7XZI - chains A and E of the 14 polymer chains in the assembly; structure by electron microscopy, 2.77 A resolution.

[Chain A]
Protein: Tic214
Source organism: Chlamydomonas reinhardtii
UniProtKB: P36495 (YCF78_CHLRE); residue numbers follow UniProt; this construct covers 1-1995
Amino-acid sequence (1995 residues; numbered 1 to 1995; the number before each row is that of its first residue):
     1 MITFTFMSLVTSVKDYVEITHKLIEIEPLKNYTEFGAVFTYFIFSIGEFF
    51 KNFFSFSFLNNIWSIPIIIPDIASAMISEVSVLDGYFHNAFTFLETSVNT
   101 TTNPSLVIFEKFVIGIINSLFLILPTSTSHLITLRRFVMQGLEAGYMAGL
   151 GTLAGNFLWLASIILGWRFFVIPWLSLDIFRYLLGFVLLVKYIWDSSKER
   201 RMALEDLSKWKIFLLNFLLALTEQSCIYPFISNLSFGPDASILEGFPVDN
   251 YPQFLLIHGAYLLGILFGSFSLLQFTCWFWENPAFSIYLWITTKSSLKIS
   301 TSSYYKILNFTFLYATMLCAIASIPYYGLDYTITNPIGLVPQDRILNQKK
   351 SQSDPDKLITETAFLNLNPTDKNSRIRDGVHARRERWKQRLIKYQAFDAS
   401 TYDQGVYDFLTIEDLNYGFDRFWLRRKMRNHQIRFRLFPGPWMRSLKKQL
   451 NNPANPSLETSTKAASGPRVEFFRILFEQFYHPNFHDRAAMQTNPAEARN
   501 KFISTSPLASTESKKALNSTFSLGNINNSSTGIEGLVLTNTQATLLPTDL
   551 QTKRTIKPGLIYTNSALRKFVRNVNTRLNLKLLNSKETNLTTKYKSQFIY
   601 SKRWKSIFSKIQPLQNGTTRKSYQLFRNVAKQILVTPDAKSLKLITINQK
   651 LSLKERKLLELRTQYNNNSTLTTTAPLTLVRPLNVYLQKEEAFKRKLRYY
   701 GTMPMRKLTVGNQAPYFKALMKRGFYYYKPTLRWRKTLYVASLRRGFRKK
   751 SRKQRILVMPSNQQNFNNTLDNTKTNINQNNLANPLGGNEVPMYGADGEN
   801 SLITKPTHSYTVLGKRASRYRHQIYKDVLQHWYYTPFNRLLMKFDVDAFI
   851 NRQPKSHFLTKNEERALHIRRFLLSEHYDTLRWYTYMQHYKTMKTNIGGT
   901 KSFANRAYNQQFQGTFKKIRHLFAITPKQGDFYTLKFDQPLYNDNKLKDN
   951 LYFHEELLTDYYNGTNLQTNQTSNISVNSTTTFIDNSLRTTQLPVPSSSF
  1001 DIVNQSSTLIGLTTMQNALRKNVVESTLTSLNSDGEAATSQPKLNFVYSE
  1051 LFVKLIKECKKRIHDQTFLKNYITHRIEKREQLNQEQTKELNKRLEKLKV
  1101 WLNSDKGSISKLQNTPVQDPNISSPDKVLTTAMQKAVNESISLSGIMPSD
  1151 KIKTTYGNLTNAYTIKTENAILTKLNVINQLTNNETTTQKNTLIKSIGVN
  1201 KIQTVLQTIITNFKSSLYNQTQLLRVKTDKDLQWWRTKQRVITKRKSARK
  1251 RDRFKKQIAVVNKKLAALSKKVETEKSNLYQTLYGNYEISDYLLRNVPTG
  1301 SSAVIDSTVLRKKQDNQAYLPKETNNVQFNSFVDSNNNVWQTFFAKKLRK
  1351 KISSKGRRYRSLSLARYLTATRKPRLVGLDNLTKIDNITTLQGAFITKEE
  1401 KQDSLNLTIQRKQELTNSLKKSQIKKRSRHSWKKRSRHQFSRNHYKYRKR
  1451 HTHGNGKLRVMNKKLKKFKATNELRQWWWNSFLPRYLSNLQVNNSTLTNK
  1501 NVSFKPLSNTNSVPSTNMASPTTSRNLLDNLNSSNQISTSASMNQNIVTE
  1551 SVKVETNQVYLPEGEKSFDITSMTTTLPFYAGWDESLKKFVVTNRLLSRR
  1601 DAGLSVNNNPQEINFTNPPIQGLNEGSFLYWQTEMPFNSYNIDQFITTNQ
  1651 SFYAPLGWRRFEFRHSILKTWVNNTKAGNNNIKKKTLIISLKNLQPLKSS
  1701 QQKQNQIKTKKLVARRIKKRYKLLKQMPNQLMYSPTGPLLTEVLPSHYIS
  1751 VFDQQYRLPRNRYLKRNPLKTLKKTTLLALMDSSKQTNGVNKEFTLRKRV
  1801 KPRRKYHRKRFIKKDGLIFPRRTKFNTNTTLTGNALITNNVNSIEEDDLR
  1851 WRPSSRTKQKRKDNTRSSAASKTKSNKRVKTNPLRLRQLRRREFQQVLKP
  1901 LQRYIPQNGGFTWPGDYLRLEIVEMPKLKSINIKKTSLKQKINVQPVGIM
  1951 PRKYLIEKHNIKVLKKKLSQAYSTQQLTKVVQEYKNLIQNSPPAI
Disordered / not traced: 1-7, 451-464, 490-532, 669-677, 761-796, 960-1042, 1108-1122, 1186-1223, 1288-1342, 1493-1498, 1511-1542, 1674-1683, 1828-1844, 1859-1885, 1991-1995
Ligand contacts: inositol hexakisphosphate (IHP): W1235, K1238, I1242, E1273, K1276, Y1359, K1457, V1460, K1464, I1689, S1690, L1691, K1692
From the paper describing this entry:
  - binding site for inositol hexakisphosphate: W1235

[Chain E]
Protein: Tic100
Source organism: Chlamydomonas reinhardtii
UniProtKB: A0A2K3DQY7 (A0A2K3DQY7_CHLRE); numbering as in UniProt (aligned over 1-955)
Amino-acid sequence (955 residues; each row starts with the number of its first residue):
     1 MASKKGTDAPAALTDPLKEDPTVIRDEAQFPEPSLYFKVFESEAGEPEAK
    51 IRADVNKLYDRWIEKYGRRWPEDGINTEDMVWLAEEANKRKRAKPRPRGT
   101 VAAEKTEYEDEFMPDPTVGAPVSAADAAKAARRAKKDRKKKKAAGGAEQP
   151 AGPRTNYEKTVAGGKWVTDEFESADYEAGNLEKLWDMYLWDREGKPTMMP
   201 DTPAAQQEGEESEDFDDFYTAYRPRDVDSEEAREAVWATDEFESDEDNTE
   251 SEWAPEYVGAGLGLVAEDPLNPQYSLRHSNHPLAPFPGEPLKWASYVYPD
   301 FTTFEGLSKQSIPHGMGVMTFGTGTGAGFAMSQTRYGDKYEGEFQAGYAH
   351 GLGQFTSEASGEVYIGEFFAGQRHGCGMTLDMKPYFYLLERGVDPVEAYR
   401 RTAGAIMKNVEVRTWYRGNKLGDAKEDEVVEINVLKDELDDPFEIALRNS
   451 LHDAKLRKWKAMSPQDKAMDRIVSIIERVQRRNPGRFGAYYREDEKGRVR
   501 PVLDSDGADTDFDSVDMIQGVDTDGDLGPGWEGATDSEENPMDPRIRELM
   551 AAEGMDDKLEDEGFKDTVLGSAIINPYTGLDMKTYLDGKERHQAELVSVY
   601 KASREGRKYLNKVRKDKGGAAKDDESSYVEDDAASGHPGALLSREAEDDR
   651 LARLYEQAGVSKEDERRVEGLAARWRRLLAADEEEVLGGAVGAFRRPGNP
   701 LAANDSDTGFETESDMMEMCDIPEILGTVQEARQIVERARMWRFKPYGEV
   751 GLRMAQDANGSPVSLMQEPLHYPHGTKFMAPGPLGLCHAVPDDPSLRQEM
   801 AKVAHNYAAIYRMYNFDWDPEPGTVQYKIDQRIRRAQELRNNAMARYLAA
   851 ADEVLRDGAAPAGEGDQALLLASTSTGAPEAFDGQGNASGSGSSSALSSR
   901 GGSMFASMTLSRPAPMAGVVSLGRAARVVLGAFADAAKSVPMARPRLARP
   951 SGRRQ
Disordered / not traced: 1-12, 117-151, 617-641, 681-694, 857-955
Disulfide bonds: C376-C720

[Interface between chain A and chain E]
Pairs across the interface (822; chain A residue first):
  I65(A) with S761(E)
  I68(A) with D757(E); A758(E), hydrogen bond (backbone-backbone); N759(E)
  P70(A) with A758(E), hydrophobic
  A73(A) with L389(E); E390(E)
  I77(A) with E358(E); F386(E), hydrophobic; L389(E), hydrophobic; E390(E)
  S78(A) with K339(E); E358(E)
  E79(A) with K339(E), salt bridge; R740(E), salt bridge; R743(E), salt bridge
  V80(A) with Y385(E); P395(E), hydrophobic
  V82(A) with Y385(E); P395(E); Y399(E), hydrophobic
  L83(A) with K802(E)
  G85(A) with V396(E); Y399(E)
  F87(A) with Q798(E)
  H88(A) with S795(E), hydrogen bond (backbone-side chain)
  F91(A) with S795(E); E799(E)
  E95(A) with H774(E), salt bridge
  T96(A) with H774(E), hydrogen bond (side chain-backbone); G775(E), hydrogen bond (side chain-backbone)
  P238(A) with K777(E); L784(E); H788(E), hydrogen bond (backbone-side chain)
  D239(A) with K777(E)
  A240(A) with L770(E)
  E244(A) with K777(E), salt bridge
  D403(A) with K292(E), hydrogen bond (backbone-side chain)
  G405(A) with E289(E); K292(E), hydrogen bond (backbone-side chain)
  Y407(A) with E289(E)
  I412(A) with G288(E)
  Y417(A) with F30(E)
  R469(A) with D73(E); G74(E), hydrogen bond (backbone-backbone); T77(E)
  F473(A) with W70(E), hydrogen bond (backbone-side chain); P71(E), hydrophobic; D73(E); G74(E); I75(E)
  F477(A) with R68(E)
  N484(A) with Q29(E); P31(E); R69(E), hydrogen bond (backbone-side chain)
  F485(A) with F37(E), hydrophobic; Y59(E); R68(E); R69(E); W70(E)
  H486(A) with R68(E), hydrogen bond (backbone-side chain); W70(E)
  D487(A) with R68(E)
  R488(A) with Y66(E), hydrogen bond (side chain-backbone); G67(E); R68(E)
  R572(A) with H452(E)
  T576(A) with N449(E), hydrogen bond
  N579(A) with P442(E); I445(E)
  L582(A) with P442(E), hydrophobic
  L583(A) with F443(E), hydrophobic; L671(E), hydrophobic
  E587(A) with R676(E)
  T592(A) with L679(E)
  K593(A) with L679(E)
  K654(A) with K436(E)
  K657(A) with L439(E); A680(E)
  L658(A) with I432(E), hydrophobic; L435(E), hydrophobic; L439(E), hydrophobic
  R662(A) with K425(E); I432(E)
  Y665(A) with E431(E)
  R681(A) with L435(E); E438(E), salt bridge
  N684(A) with V434(E)
  Q688(A) with V430(E); V434(E); N699(E)
  K689(A) with E718(E)
  E691(A) with A703(E)
  A692(A) with L701(E); E718(E)
  F693(A) with E724(E)
  R695(A) with L701(E); A702(E), hydrogen bond (side chain-backbone); S714(E), hydrogen bond
  K696(A) with C376(E); E718(E), hydrogen bond (side chain-backbone); C720(E), hydrogen bond; E724(E), salt bridge
  Y699(A) with F369(E); H374(E); Y416(E), hydrogen bond; R417(E); M717(E), hydrophobic
  Y700(A) with V258(E); A260(E); G261(E); L262(E), hydrogen bond (backbone-backbone); E367(E), hydrogen bond
  G701(A) with V258(E)
  T702(A) with Y257(E); V258(E)
  M705(A) with Y257(E)
  R706(A) with G709(E), hydrogen bond (side chain-backbone); F710(E), hydrogen bond (side chain-backbone); E711(E), salt bridge
  K707(A) with E711(E); E713(E)
  G711(A) with Q372(E)
  N712(A) with R417(E)
  Q713(A) with G328(E); A370(E); G371(E); Q372(E)
  A714(A) with F369(E), hydrophobic
  Y716(A) with Y348(E)
  F717(A) with Y257(E), hydrophobic; Q345(E); Y348(E), hydrophobic; H350(E)
  L720(A) with Y348(E), hydrophobic
  M721(A) with N280(E), hydrogen bond (backbone-side chain); Q345(E); A346(E), hydrophobic
  K722(A) with A254(E); P255(E), hydrogen bond (side chain-backbone)
  F725(A) with N280(E); K309(E); Q310(E); I312(E), hydrophobic; A346(E), hydrophobic
  Y726(A) with Q310(E)
  Y727(A) with W253(E), hydrophobic; P255(E), hydrophobic; R277(E), hydrogen bond (side chain-backbone); H278(E); N280(E)
  K729(A) with S42(E); E46(E), salt bridge; W253(E)
  P730(A) with E46(E); P47(E); E48(E)
  T731(A) with G45(E); P47(E)
  L732(A) with P47(E), hydrophobic; F242(E); D245(E)
  R733(A) with E252(E), salt bridge
  R735(A) with E48(E); F242(E)
  K749(A) with D240(E), salt bridge; E243(E), salt bridge
  S751(A) with S173(E), hydrogen bond
  R752(A) with S173(E); E177(E), salt bridge; W237(E), hydrogen bond (side chain-backbone); T239(E)
  Q754(A) with D169(E); E170(E); Y176(E); W237(E)
  R755(A) with W166(E); V167(E), hydrogen bond (side chain-backbone); T168(E); D169(E), salt bridge
  I756(A) with W166(E); T168(E), hydrogen bond (backbone-backbone)
  L757(A) with K159(E); G164(E); W166(E)
  V758(A) with K165(E); T168(E)
  M759(A) with G163(E); G164(E)
  P760(A) with K159(E)
  D797(A) with R154(E), hydrogen bond (backbone-backbone)
  E799(A) with P97(E)
  N800(A) with R92(E), hydrogen bond
  S801(A) with D115(E); K183(E)
  L802(A) with K183(E)
  I803(A) with N180(E); A235(E), hydrophobic
  T804(A) with N180(E), hydrogen bond; W237(E), hydrogen bond (backbone-side chain)
  P806(A) with W237(E)
  T807(A) with W166(E)
  S809(A) with M80(E)
  Y810(A) with T77(E); V81(E), hydrophobic; E85(E), hydrogen bond; W166(E), hydrophobic
  V812(A) with I75(E); N76(E)
  K815(A) with D240(E), salt bridge
  R816(A) with M80(E); T239(E), hydrogen bond (side chain-backbone); E241(E), salt bridge
  R819(A) with D240(E), salt bridge; E241(E), salt bridge; F242(E)
  Y820(A) with I51(E), hydrophobic; D54(E), hydrogen bond; M80(E), hydrophobic; L83(E), hydrophobic
  Q823(A) with R52(E); V55(E)
  I824(A) with V55(E), hydrophobic; Y59(E); W62(E), hydrophobic
  D827(A) with Y36(E), hydrogen bond; Y59(E), hydrogen bond
  V828(A) with W70(E), hydrophobic
  Q830(A) with Y36(E), hydrogen bond
  H831(A) with P31(E); Y36(E); F37(E)
  Y834(A) with F30(E), hydrophobic
  F858(A) with I24(E), hydrophobic
  K861(A) with D26(E), salt bridge
  N862(A) with E19(E)
  E863(A) with E19(E); P21(E)
  A866(A) with L17(E), hydrophobic
  L867(A) with F816(E), hydrophobic
  H868(A) with L270(E)
  I869(A) with I833(E), hydrophobic
  R870(A) with L17(E); Q826(E); D830(E), salt bridge
  R871(A) with M813(E), hydrogen bond (side chain-backbone); Y814(E); F816(E)
  L873(A) with I829(E), hydrophobic; I833(E), hydrophobic
  L874(A) with M813(E), hydrophobic; I829(E), hydrophobic
  H877(A) with V825(E); K828(E), hydrogen bond
  Y878(A) with R812(E)
  R882(A) with Q730(E); Q734(E), hydrogen bond
  W883(A) with P723(E), hydrophobic; G727(E); Q730(E), hydrogen bond (backbone-side chain)
  Y884(A) with E724(E); G727(E), hydrogen bond (side chain-backbone); T728(E), hydrogen bond (side chain-backbone); E731(E), hydrogen bond
  Y886(A) with P723(E)
  M887(A) with P723(E); E724(E)
  Q888(A) with D721(E)
  I897(A) with L262(E), hydrophobic
  T900(A) with L262(E); E731(E)
  K901(A) with L262(E); E367(E), salt bridge; C376(E); E724(E), salt bridge; T728(E), hydrogen bond; E731(E), hydrogen bond (backbone-side chain)
  S902(A) with L262(E); E343(E), hydrogen bond; L352(E); E731(E), hydrogen bond (backbone-side chain); I735(E)
  F903(A) with A260(E); G261(E); L262(E); L283(E), hydrophobic
  A904(A) with M316(E), hydrophobic; R738(E), hydrogen bond (backbone-side chain)
  N905(A) with E731(E), hydrogen bond; I735(E); R738(E), hydrogen bond
  R906(A) with L262(E)
  Y908(A) with Q273(E); R738(E)
  N909(A) with N271(E); Q273(E), hydrogen bond (backbone-side chain)
  Q911(A) with Q273(E); A284(E); P285(E); F286(E), hydrogen bond (backbone-backbone)
  F912(A) with Q273(E); P282(E); L283(E), hydrophobic; A284(E); P287(E); P290(E); L291(E)
  Q913(A) with F286(E); P287(E); P290(E)
  G914(A) with F286(E); P287(E); G288(E), hydrogen bond (backbone-backbone)
  T915(A) with G288(E)
  F916(A) with R277(E); P285(E); F286(E), hydrogen bond (backbone-backbone)
  K917(A) with E46(E)
  I919(A) with F286(E), hydrophobic
  R920(A) with F40(E); Y274(E), hydrogen bond
  H921(A) with L35(E), hydrogen bond (side chain-backbone); Y36(E), hydrogen bond (side chain-backbone); K38(E); F40(E); E43(E), salt bridge; R52(E), hydrogen bond
  F923(A) with F30(E), hydrophobic; L35(E)
  I925(A) with Y274(E), hydrophobic; F286(E), hydrophobic
  T926(A) with D268(E), hydrogen bond; Y274(E)
  P927(A) with D268(E)
  K928(A) with E267(E), hydrogen bond (side chain-backbone); D268(E)
  Q929(A) with L35(E)
  F932(A) with E32(E)
  Y933(A) with D26(E)
  L935(A) with F286(E)
  P940(A) with Y814(E)
  L941(A) with Y814(E), hydrogen bond (backbone-backbone); N815(E); F816(E), hydrogen bond (backbone-backbone)
  Y942(A) with F816(E); W818(E)
  N943(A) with Y811(E), hydrogen bond; N815(E); F816(E), hydrogen bond (backbone-backbone); D817(E), hydrogen bond
  L951(A) with Y811(E)
  Y952(A) with A804(E); Y807(E), hydrophobic; A808(E); Y811(E)
  F953(A) with A801(E); A804(E), hydrophobic
  H954(A) with G785(E), hydrogen bond (side chain-backbone); L786(E); H788(E), hydrogen bond (side chain-backbone)
  E955(A) with L786(E)
  E956(A) with A789(E); V790(E); R797(E)
  L957(A) with R797(E); M800(E), hydrophobic
  K1061(A) with D543(E); P544(E)
  D1065(A) with R545(E), salt bridge
  T1067(A) with R545(E)
  F1068(A) with P544(E), hydrophobic; R545(E); E548(E)
  N1071(A) with R545(E); E548(E)
  Y1072(A) with E548(E)
  H1075(A) with D506(E), salt bridge; A551(E); A552(E); M555(E), hydrogen bond
  R1076(A) with S505(E), hydrogen bond (side chain-backbone)
  K1079(A) with A552(E); M555(E)
  R1080(A) with L503(E); D504(E), hydrogen bond (side chain-backbone)
  N1084(A) with R500(E), hydrogen bond; P501(E)
  E1086(A) with L559(E)
  Q1087(A) with P501(E); D509(E)
  T1088(A) with R500(E), hydrogen bond
  E1090(A) with D566(E); K583(E)
  L1091(A) with Y491(E), hydrophobic; V499(E); L596(E), hydrophobic
  K1093(A) with D566(E), salt bridge
  R1094(A) with Y491(E), hydrogen bond; T584(E); Q593(E)
  L1095(A) with Y600(E), hydrophobic
  K1097(A) with G570(E)
  L1098(A) with Y577(E); T578(E)
  K1099(A) with Y600(E), hydrogen bond; Y609(E)
  W1101(A) with P576(E); Y577(E)
  L1102(A) with Y600(E), hydrophobic
  N1103(A) with Y609(E), hydrogen bond; V613(E)
  V1128(A) with R225(E)
  L1129(A) with R225(E)
  Q1134(A) with R225(E)
  V1137(A) with A468(E), hydrophobic; I472(E), hydrophobic
  I1141(A) with P464(E); Q465(E); A468(E), hydrophobic
  D1150(A) with R92(E)
  K1151(A) with R92(E); A93(E)
  I1152(A) with Q465(E)
  K1153(A) with D226(E), hydrogen bond (side chain-backbone)
  N1158(A) with M469(E)
  L1159(A) with M469(E); I472(E), hydrophobic
  T1160(A) with L642(E)
  A1162(A) with M469(E), hydrophobic; V473(E), hydrophobic
  Y1163(A) with E477(E)
  T1164(A) with R650(E)
  K1166(A) with D470(E), salt bridge; V473(E); S474(E), hydrogen bond
  T1167(A) with R650(E), hydrogen bond
  E1168(A) with R650(E); L654(E)
  N1169(A) with K458(E)
  I1171(A) with L651(E), hydrophobic; L654(E), hydrophobic
  L1172(A) with L654(E), hydrophobic
  T1173(A) with S450(E); L451(E); A454(E)
  K1174(A) with L447(E)
  L1175(A) with L654(E); Y655(E), hydrophobic; A658(E), hydrophobic
  V1177(A) with F443(E), hydrophobic; S450(E)
  I1178(A) with F443(E), hydrophobic; V660(E), hydrophobic; V668(E), hydrophobic
  N1179(A) with A658(E), hydrogen bond (side chain-backbone); V660(E)
  L1181(A) with F443(E), hydrophobic; V668(E), hydrophobic
  T1182(A) with D664(E); R667(E)
  E1185(A) with R667(E)
  K1466(A) with E548(E), salt bridge
  R1485(A) with E539(E), salt bridge
  N1501(A) with E411(E)
  F1504(A) with V412(E); R413(E); G422(E)
  K1505(A) with V410(E)
  P1506(A) with V410(E)
  L1507(A) with M407(E); K408(E)
  S1508(A) with K408(E)
  N1544(A) with Q798(E); K802(E), hydrogen bond
  N1546(A) with R733(E), hydrogen bond
  I1547(A) with I406(E), hydrophobic; M407(E), hydrophobic
  V1548(A) with M378(E), hydrophobic; R733(E)
  T1549(A) with R733(E), hydrogen bond
  E1550(A) with Y399(E), hydrogen bond
  S1551(A) with M407(E); V410(E)
  V1552(A) with L726(E)
  E1555(A) with V410(E); V412(E); L726(E)
  T1556(A) with L726(E)
  F1568(A) with L726(E); Q730(E), hydrogen bond (backbone-side chain)
  D1569(A) with R733(E), salt bridge
  I1570(A) with Q730(E); Q734(E)
  T1571(A) with Q734(E); N806(E)
  S1572(A) with E737(E); K802(E); H805(E); N806(E), hydrogen bond (backbone-side chain)
  M1573(A) with R733(E); E737(E); K802(E), hydrogen bond (backbone-side chain)
  T1574(A) with E737(E), hydrogen bond; R740(E), hydrogen bond (backbone-side chain); E799(E); K802(E); V803(E); N806(E)
  T1575(A) with E799(E), hydrogen bond (backbone-side chain)
  T1576(A) with R740(E)
  L1577(A) with F744(E), hydrophobic
  P1578(A) with F744(E); Q767(E)
  F1579(A) with L765(E); M766(E), hydrogen bond (backbone-backbone)
  Y1580(A) with V763(E), hydrophobic; S764(E)
  A1581(A) with M766(E); H774(E)
  F1590(A) with H774(E)
  V1592(A) with M766(E), hydrophobic; H774(E)
  L1596(A) with F744(E), hydrophobic; Q756(E)
  L1597(A) with Q756(E), hydrogen bond (backbone-backbone); D757(E)
  S1598(A) with E358(E)
  R1599(A) with T303(E), hydrogen bond; T320(E); Y336(E); M754(E)
  R1600(A) with Y336(E); E358(E), salt bridge; A359(E); E390(E), salt bridge
  A1602(A) with Y336(E), hydrogen bond (backbone-side chain)
  G1603(A) with F301(E); Q756(E)
  L1604(A) with Y336(E)
  V1606(A) with N759(E)
  N1607(A) with N759(E), hydrogen bond (backbone-backbone)
  N1608(A) with N759(E)
  P1618(A) with P299(E)
  P1619(A) with F301(E), hydrophobic
  I1620(A) with P299(E); T323(E), hydrogen bond (backbone-side chain)
  E1634(A) with Y298(E); P299(E)
  P1636(A) with D300(E); T325(E)
  F1637(A) with D300(E); T325(E)
  L1656(A) with M517(E); I518(E), hydrophobic
  G1657(A) with G520(E)
  W1658(A) with M517(E), hydrogen bond (backbone-backbone)
  R1659(A) with V521(E), hydrogen bond (side chain-backbone)
  R1660(A) with R482(E); D522(E); T523(E); E711(E), hydrogen bond (backbone-side chain); T712(E), hydrogen bond
  E1662(A) with N483(E); F512(E)
  F1663(A) with I475(E), hydrophobic; V479(E), hydrophobic
  R1664(A) with F512(E); D587(E), hydrogen bond (side chain-backbone); G588(E); K589(E); R591(E)
  H1665(A) with Y585(E); L586(E); G588(E)
  I1667(A) with V479(E), hydrophobic
  L1668(A) with F487(E)
  T1670(A) with Q480(E); F487(E)
  W1671(A) with I476(E), hydrophobic; Q480(E), hydrogen bond; L642(E), hydrogen bond (backbone-backbone)
  V1672(A) with L642(E)
  N1673(A) with L642(E), hydrogen bond (backbone-backbone); R644(E)
  K1684(A) with V502(E)
  I1707(A) with G525(E)
  T1709(A) with R547(E)
  K1711(A) with D513(E); V515(E); D516(E), salt bridge; L527(E)
  L1712(A) with D506(E)
  V1713(A) with R547(E); M550(E), hydrophobic
  A1714(A) with V515(E); Q519(E)
  R1715(A) with D513(E), salt bridge; S514(E), hydrogen bond; V515(E); G554(E); K558(E)
  R1716(A) with M550(E); E553(E), salt bridge; G554(E); D557(E)
  I1717(A) with M550(E), hydrophobic
  K1718(A) with I518(E); Q519(E); G530(E); W531(E)
  K1719(A) with K565(E)
  R1720(A) with E553(E); D556(E), salt bridge; D557(E), salt bridge
  Y1721(A) with E560(E); D561(E); F564(E)
  S1734(A) with W531(E)
  T1736(A) with I518(E); W531(E), hydrogen bond (backbone-side chain)
  G1737(A) with I518(E); W531(E)
  P1738(A) with P529(E)
  P1745(A) with Y348(E)
  H1747(A) with I312(E); A346(E), hydrogen bond (side chain-backbone)
  Y1756(A) with T249(E)
  R1757(A) with E246(E), salt bridge; N248(E), hydrogen bond
  R1760(A) with E211(E), salt bridge
  R1762(A) with T249(E); E250(E), salt bridge
  L1764(A) with E213(E); F218(E), hydrophobic; A221(E), hydrophobic
  K1765(A) with G209(E), hydrogen bond (side chain-backbone); E210(E); E211(E), hydrogen bond (backbone-backbone); E213(E)
  R1766(A) with P200(E); T202(E), hydrogen bond (side chain-backbone); A204(E); E211(E); F218(E)
  N1767(A) with P200(E); E210(E); M582(E)
  P1768(A) with P200(E); F218(E), hydrophobic; I573(E); M582(E)
  L1769(A) with T197(E); M198(E); M199(E); P200(E); A572(E); I573(E), hydrogen bond (backbone-backbone)
  K1770(A) with S571(E), hydrogen bond
  T1775(A) with D191(E); T197(E)
  T1776(A) with T197(E), hydrogen bond (side chain-backbone)
  A1779(A) with Y188(E)
  L1780(A) with M198(E), hydrophobic; P576(E), hydrophobic; Y577(E), hydrogen bond (backbone-side chain)
  D1782(A) with Y188(E)
  S1783(A) with M187(E); Y577(E)
  S1784(A) with Y577(E)
  N1791(A) with Y577(E)
  K1792(A) with W185(E); P224(E); D226(E), salt bridge; N575(E); Y577(E)
  E1793(A) with P224(E); R225(E), salt bridge; E590(E)
  F1794(A) with W185(E), hydrophobic; M198(E), hydrophobic; Y222(E); R223(E); P224(E), hydrophobic; I574(E); N575(E); P576(E); Y577(E), hydrophobic
  T1795(A) with Y222(E); R223(E), hydrogen bond (backbone-backbone); R225(E); Y585(E), hydrogen bond
  L1796(A) with A221(E); Y222(E), hydrophobic; Y585(E), hydrogen bond (backbone-side chain)
  R1797(A) with A221(E), hydrogen bond (backbone-backbone); R223(E)
  K1798(A) with A221(E); N248(E)
  R1799(A) with E213(E), salt bridge
  V1800(A) with T220(E); R233(E), hydrogen bond (backbone-side chain)
  K1801(A) with D216(E), salt bridge; D217(E), salt bridge; R233(E); V236(E)
  P1802(A) with E243(E); S244(E); E246(E)
  R1804(A) with E177(E), salt bridge; D216(E), salt bridge; V236(E), hydrogen bond (side chain-backbone); W237(E), hydrogen bond (side chain-backbone)
  H1807(A) with E243(E); S244(E), hydrogen bond
  R1810(A) with D214(E), salt bridge; D216(E), salt bridge
  F1811(A) with E172(E)
  K1813(A) with E172(E), salt bridge; A174(E); D175(E), salt bridge
  G1816(A) with G194(E)
  L1817(A) with E193(E); G194(E)
  I1818(A) with A178(E), hydrophobic; W190(E); G194(E), hydrogen bond (backbone-backbone); F215(E), hydrophobic
  F1819(A) with D175(E); R192(E); E193(E)
  P1820(A) with D175(E); A178(E), hydrophobic; G179(E); E182(E); W190(E), hydrophobic
  R1821(A) with D110(E), salt bridge; M113(E); F171(E); D175(E), hydrogen bond (backbone-backbone); G179(E)
  R1822(A) with F112(E); M113(E), hydrogen bond (backbone-backbone); G179(E); E182(E), salt bridge; Y188(E)
  T1823(A) with M113(E); D115(E); K183(E)
  K1824(A) with A103(E); K105(E); F112(E); K183(E), hydrogen bond (backbone-side chain)
  F1825(A) with V101(E); A102(E), hydrogen bond (backbone-backbone); E182(E); K183(E); D186(E); M187(E); Y188(E)
  N1826(A) with R98(E); T100(E)
  T1827(A) with R98(E), hydrogen bond (backbone-side chain); T100(E), hydrogen bond (backbone-backbone); V101(E); A102(E)
  E1845(A) with T100(E); V101(E), hydrogen bond (backbone-backbone)
  L1849(A) with A102(E); E104(E)
  R1850(A) with A102(E), hydrogen bond (backbone-backbone); A103(E); D186(E), salt bridge; Y188(E), hydrogen bond (backbone-side chain)
  W1851(A) with E104(E); E107(E); Y188(E)
  R1852(A) with E182(E), salt bridge; Y188(E); W190(E), hydrogen bond (side chain-backbone); D191(E); R192(E)
  P1853(A) with Y188(E); D191(E); R192(E), hydrogen bond (backbone-backbone)
  S1854(A) with R192(E); E193(E)
  S1855(A) with E193(E), hydrogen bond
  R1856(A) with E193(E), salt bridge
  Q1896(A) with D247(E), hydrogen bond (side chain-backbone)
  R1903(A) with E289(E), salt bridge; Q310(E), hydrogen bond; S311(E)
  Y1904(A) with S311(E), hydrogen bond (backbone-side chain)
  I1905(A) with Y296(E); S311(E)
  P1906(A) with V297(E)
  N1908(A) with E749(E)
  R1952(A) with W531(E)
  K1953(A) with E532(E)
  L1955(A) with G530(E); G533(E); A534(E)
  K1958(A) with A534(E); T535(E), hydrogen bond (side chain-backbone); D536(E); E538(E), salt bridge
  I1961(A) with D536(E)
  K1962(A) with D522(E), salt bridge
  V1963(A) with D715(E)
  K1966(A) with E713(E); D715(E), salt bridge
  K1967(A) with E426(E), salt bridge; D715(E); M716(E)
  S1969(A) with R695(E)
  Q1970(A) with N433(E)
  A1971(A) with I432(E)
  Y1972(A) with K436(E); R695(E)
  S1973(A) with K425(E)
  K1985(A) with S537(E), hydrogen bond; E539(E), salt bridge
Other interface residues (no listed pair), chain A (456 interface residues in all): P66, I67, I69, I72, A75, M76, S81, Y86, F93, Q404, V406, L476, A489, N573, N575, L661, V685, M703, T709, V710, K718, W734, K805, H808, T811, A817, R821, L859, T860, H889, N896, Q910, L922, A924, D938, L947, Q1082, K1106, T1131, M1133, S1140, S1144, G1145, T1154, A1170, W1477, S1481, T1510, V1559, Q1621, M1635, F1661, K1708, K1710, Y1733, P1735, L1772, K1773, R1803, R1808, L1901, E1957, L1964, L1968, V1980
Other interface residues (no listed pair), chain E (490 interface residues in all): S34, A84, K91, R96, Y108, E111, N156, A162, L184, P196, D201, P203, V227, D228, S229, E230, E231, E234, A238, E256, G263, L264, P269, L276, S279, H281, H314, G324, M331, G337, G347, T356, I365, L380, M382, A403, N409, L421, D423, A424, E428, V429, D440, A446, D453, R478, R492, A508, T510, D526, M542, L549, E562, G579, V597, L610, D616, G659, P700, N704, M719, I722, V729, V750, G760, P762, H771, T776, F778, M779, P791, P794, L796

[In short]
456 residues of chain A and 490 residues of chain E are in contact; the contacts include 143 hydrogen bonds
and 62 salt bridges. Among the polar pairs are E79(A)-K339(E), E79(A)-R740(E) and E79(A)-R743(E). Ligands of
chain A: inositol hexakisphosphate. The paper reports a binding site for inositol hexakisphosphate at
W1235(A).
Chain A is Tic214 and chain E is Tic100, both from Chlamydomonas reinhardtii; the structure, Cryo-EM structure
of TOC-TIC supercomplex from Chlamydomonas reinhardtii, was determined by electron microscopy, deposited
together with 7XZJ.
